PDB entry 8B6U | X-ray diffraction, 2.13 A resolution | chain A

# Chain A
Protein: Mpf2Ba1
From: Pseudomonas monteilii
Reference sequence: A0A4Y8SM08 (A0A4Y8SM08_9PSED); residues 0-482 here correspond to UniProt positions 22-504 (UniProt number = residue number + 22)
Sequence (483 residues; each row starts with the number of its first residue; numbering starts at 0):
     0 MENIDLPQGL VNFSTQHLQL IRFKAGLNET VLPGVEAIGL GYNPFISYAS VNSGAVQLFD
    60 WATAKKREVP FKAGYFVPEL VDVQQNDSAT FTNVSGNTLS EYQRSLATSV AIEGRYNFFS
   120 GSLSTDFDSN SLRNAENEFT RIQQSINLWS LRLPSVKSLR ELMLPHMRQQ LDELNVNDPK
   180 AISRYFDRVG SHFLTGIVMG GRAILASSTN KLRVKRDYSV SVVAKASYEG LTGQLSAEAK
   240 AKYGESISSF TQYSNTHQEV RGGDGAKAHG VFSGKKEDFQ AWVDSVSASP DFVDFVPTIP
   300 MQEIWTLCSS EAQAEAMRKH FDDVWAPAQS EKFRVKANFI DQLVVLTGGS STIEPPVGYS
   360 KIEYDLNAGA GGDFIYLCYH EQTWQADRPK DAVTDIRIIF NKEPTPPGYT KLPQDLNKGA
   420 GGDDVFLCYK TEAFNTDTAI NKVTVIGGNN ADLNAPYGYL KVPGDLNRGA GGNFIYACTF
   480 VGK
Disordered / not traced: 0-1
Differences from the reference sequence: conflict Leu79 (Ile101 in A0A4Y8SM08), Phe90 (Tyr112 in A0A4Y8SM08), Leu98 (Ile120 in A0A4Y8SM08), Ser309 (Asn331 in A0A4Y8SM08), Phe320 (Tyr342 in A0A4Y8SM08), Phe332 (Tyr354 in A0A4Y8SM08), Phe338 (Tyr360 in A0A4Y8SM08), Leu345 (Ile367 in A0A4Y8SM08), Phe433 (Tyr455 in A0A4Y8SM08), Leu452 (Ile474 in A0A4Y8SM08)
Metal / ion sites: Mg2+: Leu365, Asn366, Leu415, Asn416, Leu465, Asn466

# Overview
The Mg2+ site is built by Leu365, Asn366, Leu415, Asn416, Leu465 and Asn466.
Chain A is Mpf2Ba1 (Pseudomonas monteilii); the structure, Mpf2Ba1 monomer, was determined by X-ray
diffraction (same publication as 8B6V and 8B6W).
